8B4X - chains A and B; structure by X-ray diffraction, 1.60 A resolution.

[Chain A]
Name: Furin
From: Homo sapiens
Notes: EC 3.4.21.75
UniProt: P09958 (FURIN_HUMAN); residues 108-574 here = UniProt positions 108-574
Chain sequence (480 residues; each row starts with the number of its first residue):
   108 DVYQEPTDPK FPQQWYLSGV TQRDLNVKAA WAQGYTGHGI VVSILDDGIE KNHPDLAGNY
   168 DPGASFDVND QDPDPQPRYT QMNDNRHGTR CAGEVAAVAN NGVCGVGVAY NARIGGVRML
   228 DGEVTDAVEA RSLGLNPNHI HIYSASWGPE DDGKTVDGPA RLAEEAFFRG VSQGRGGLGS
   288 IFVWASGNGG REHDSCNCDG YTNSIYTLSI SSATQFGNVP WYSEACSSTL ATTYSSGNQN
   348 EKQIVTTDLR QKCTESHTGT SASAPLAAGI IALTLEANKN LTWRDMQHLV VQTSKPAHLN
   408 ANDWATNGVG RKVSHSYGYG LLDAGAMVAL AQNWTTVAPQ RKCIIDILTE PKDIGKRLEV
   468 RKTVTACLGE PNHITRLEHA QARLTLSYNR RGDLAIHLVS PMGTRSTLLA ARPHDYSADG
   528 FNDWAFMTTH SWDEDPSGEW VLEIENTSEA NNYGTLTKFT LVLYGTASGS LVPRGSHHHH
Unresolved in the structure: 108, 582-587
Sequence notes: expression tag (575-587)
Disulfide bonds: C211-C360, C303-C333, C450-C474
Swiss-Prot annotation at these positions:
  - motif: R498 to D500 (Cell attachment site)
  - active site (Charge relay system): D153, H194, S368
  - binding site (Ca(2+)): D115, D162, D174, D179, D181, V205, N208, V210, G212, D258, D301, E331
  - binding site (substrate): D154, D191, N192, E236, S253 to D258, D264, A292 to N295, D306, Y308, S368
  - glycosylation (N-linked (GlcNAc...) asparagine): N387, N440, N553
What the authors report for this chain:
  - binding site for Guanidinomethyl-Phac-R-Tle-K-6-(aminomethyl)-3-amino-isoindol (chain B): V231, D233, A267 (citing earlier work)

[Chain B]
Name: Guanidinomethyl-Phac-R-Tle-K-6-(aminomethyl)-3-amino-isoindol
Chain sequence (5 residues; each row starts with the number of its first residue):
     1 XRXKX
Modified positions: 3U0 (2-[4-(carbamimidamidomethyl)phenyl]ethanoic acid) at position 1; TBG (3-methyl-L-valine) at position 3; OZ3 (5-(aminomethyl)-3H-isoindol-2-ium-1-amine) at position 5

[How chain A and chain B interact]
Residue-residue contacts (39; chain A residue first):
  D154(A) - K4(B)  salt bridge
  D191(A) - K4(B)  hydrogen bond (backbone-side chain)
  N192(A) - K4(B)
  H194(A) - K4(B)
  H194(A) - OZ3_5(B)
  L227(A) - K4(B)
  V231(A) - 3U0_1(B)
  V231(A) - R2(B)
  T232(A) - 3U0_1(B)
  D233(A) - 3U0_1(B)
  E236(A) - 3U0_1(B)
  E236(A) - R2(B)  salt bridge
  S253(A) - K4(B)
  S253(A) - OZ3_5(B)  hydrogen bond (backbone-backbone)
  W254(A) - TBG_3(B)
  W254(A) - OZ3_5(B)
  G255(A) - 3U0_1(B)
  G255(A) - R2(B)
  G255(A) - TBG_3(B)  hydrogen bond (backbone-backbone)
  G255(A) - OZ3_5(B)
  P256(A) - 3U0_1(B)
  P256(A) - R2(B)
  P256(A) - TBG_3(B)
  P256(A) - OZ3_5(B)
  E257(A) - 3U0_1(B)
  D258(A) - OZ3_5(B)
  D264(A) - R2(B)  salt bridge
  G265(A) - R2(B)  hydrogen bond (backbone-side chain)
  A267(A) - 3U0_1(B)
  W291(A) - OZ3_5(B)
  A292(A) - OZ3_5(B)
  S293(A) - OZ3_5(B)
  G294(A) - OZ3_5(B)
  N295(A) - OZ3_5(B)
  D306(A) - OZ3_5(B)
  Y308(A) - R2(B)  hydrogen bond
  T309(A) - OZ3_5(B)
  T367(A) - OZ3_5(B)
  S368(A) - OZ3_5(B)  hydrogen bond (side chain-backbone)
Also at the interface, not in a pair above, chain A (29 interface residues in all): D153

[Overview]
29 residues of chain A face 5 of chain B across their interface; the contacts include 6 hydrogen bonds and 3
salt bridges. Among the polar pairs are D154(A)-K4(B), E236(A)-R2(B) and D264(A)-R2(B). From the paper: a
binding site for Guanidinomethyl-Phac-R-Tle-K-6-(aminomethyl)-3-amino-isoindol (chain B) at V231(A), D233(A)
and A267(A).
Chain A is Furin (Homo sapiens) and chain B is Guanidinomethyl-Phac-R-Tle-K-6-(aminomethyl)-3-amino-isoindol;
the structure, X-ray structure of furin (PCSK3) in complex with
Guanidinomethyl-Phac-R-Tle-K-6-(aminomethyl)-3-amino-isoindol, was determined by X-ray diffraction together
with 8OYH, 8B4V and 8B4W from the same study.
